PDB entry 7TCN | electron microscopy, 4.10 A resolution (low resolution: residue-level contacts below are approximate; hydrogen-bond / salt-bridge calls are withheld) | chains I and K of the 12 polymer chains in the assembly

Chain I:
Molecule: Envelope glycoprotein gp160
Organism: Human immunodeficiency virus 1
UniProtKB: M4M0W3 (M4M0W3_9HIV1); the construct lacks a stretch of the UniProt sequence and is renumbered around it, so the offset changes along the chain: 35-146 = UniProt 31-142; 156-309 = UniProt 143-296; 312-321 = UniProt 297-306; 322-359 = UniProt 308-345; 1 more segments
Sequence (486 residues; numbered 7 to 503 plus 1 insertion-coded residue; 12 numbers in that range are skipped by the numbering (no residue carries them; nothing is unmodelled there); the number before each row is that of its first residue):
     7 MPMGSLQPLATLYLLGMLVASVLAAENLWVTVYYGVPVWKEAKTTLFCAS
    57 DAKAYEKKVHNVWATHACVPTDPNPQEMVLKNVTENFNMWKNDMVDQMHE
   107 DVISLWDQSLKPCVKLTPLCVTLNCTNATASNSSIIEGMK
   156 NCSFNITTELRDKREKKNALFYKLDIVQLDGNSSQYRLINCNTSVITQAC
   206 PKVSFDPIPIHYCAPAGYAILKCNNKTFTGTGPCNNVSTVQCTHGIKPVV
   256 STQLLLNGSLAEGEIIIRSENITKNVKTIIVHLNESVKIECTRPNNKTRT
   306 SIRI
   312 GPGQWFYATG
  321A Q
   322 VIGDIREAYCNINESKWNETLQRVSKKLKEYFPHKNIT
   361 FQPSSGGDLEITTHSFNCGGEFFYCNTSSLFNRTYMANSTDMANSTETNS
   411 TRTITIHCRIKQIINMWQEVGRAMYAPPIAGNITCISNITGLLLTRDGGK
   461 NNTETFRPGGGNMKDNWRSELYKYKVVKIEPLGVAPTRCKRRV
Not modelled in the structure: 7-31, 62-70, 156, 312-313, 398-408
Cystine bridges: Cys-119/Cys-205, Cys-126/Cys-196, Cys-131/Cys-157, Cys-218/Cys-247, Cys-228/Cys-239, Cys-296/Cys-331, Cys-378/Cys-445, Cys-385/Cys-418
Glycans and other covalent adducts: glycan linked to Asn-197; N-acetylglucosamine (NAG) linked to Asn-262, Asn-339, Asn-386, Asn-392
Differences from the reference sequence: initiating methionine (7); expression tag (8-34); conflict Lys-64 (Glu60 in M4M0W3), Trp-316 (Ala301 in M4M0W3), Lys-488 (Glu473 in M4M0W3), Ile-489 (Val474 in M4M0W3), Glu-490 (Lys475 in M4M0W3), Arg-498 (Asn483 in M4M0W3), Cys-499 (Ala484 in M4M0W3), Lys-500 (Arg485 in M4M0W3)
Small-molecule neighbours:
  - N-acetylglucosamine (NAG; 2-acetamido-2-deoxy-beta-D-glucopyranose), molecule 1: Val-85, Asn-229, Asn-241
  - N-acetylglucosamine (NAG), molecule 2: Asn-130, Ser-158, Phe-159, Asn-160, Lys-171
  - N-acetylglucosamine (NAG), molecule 3: Asn-230, Thr-232, Asn-240, Asn-241

Chain K:
Molecule: CH235.12 Fab Heavy Chain
Organism: Homo sapiens
Notes: antibody fragment or engineered binder
Sequence (225 residues; numbered 1 to 216 plus 9 insertion-coded residues; the number before each row is that of its first residue; a row labelled like 82A-82C holds insertion residues (82A, then the next letters in order)):
     1 QVRLAQYGGGVKRLGATMTLSCVASGYTFNDYYIHWVRQAPGQGFELLGY
    51 ID
   52A P
    53 ANGRPDYAGALRERLSFYRDKSMETLYMDL
82A-82C RSL
    83 RYDDTAMYYCVRNVGTAG
100A-100E SLLHY
   101 DHWGSGSPVIVSSASTKGPSVFPLAPSSKSTSGGTAALGCLVKDYFPEPV
   151 TVSWNSGALTSGVHTFPAVLQSSGLYSLSSVVTVPSSSLGTQTYICNVNH
   201 KPSNTKVDKRVEPKSC
Not modelled in the structure: 129-133
Cystine bridges: Cys-22/Cys-92, Cys-140/Cys-196

Interface between chain I and chain K:
Residue-residue contacts - 27 pairs, chain I then chain K:
  Thr-198(I) / Ser-74(K)
  Glu-275(I) / Gly-100(K)
  Glu-275(I) / Ser-100A(K)
  Thr-278(I) / Leu-100B(K)
  Asn-280(I) / Leu-100B(K)
  Val-281(I) / Gly-100(K)
  Lys-282(I) / Tyr-33(K)
  Lys-282(I) / Thr-98(K)
  Lys-282(I) / Gly-100(K)
  Lys-282(I) / Ser-100A(K)
  Lys-282(I) / Leu-100B(K)
  Ser-365(I) / Pro-57(K)
  Gly-366(I) / Pro-57(K)
  Gly-367(I) / Asn-54(K)
  Gly-367(I) / Gly-55(K)
  Asp-368(I) / Asn-54(K)
  Asp-368(I) / Arg-71(K)
  Ile-371(I) / Asn-54(K)
  Ile-371(I) / Arg-56(K)
  Glu-429(I) / Asn-30(K)
  Val-430(I) / Lys-73(K)
  Asp-457(I) / Asp-58(K)
  Asp-457(I) / Arg-64(K)
  Gly-458(I) / Asp-58(K)
  Lys-460(I) / Arg-64(K)
  Arg-467(I) / Pro-57(K)
  Arg-467(I) / Arg-64(K)
Interface residues without a listed pair, chain I (21 interface residues in all): Trp-96, Ile-277, Thr-455, Arg-456
Interface residues without a listed pair, chain K (21 interface residues in all): Tyr-50, Ala-53, Tyr-59, Gly-61, Ala-99, Leu-100C

Summary:
Chain I and chain K each contribute 21 residues to their interface. Chain I binds 3 copies of
N-acetylglucosamine. Covalently linked N-acetylglucosamine: at Asn-262(I), Asn-339(I), Asn-386(I) and
Asn-392(I).
Here chain I is Envelope glycoprotein gp160 (Human immunodeficiency virus 1) and chain K is CH235.12 Fab Heavy
Chain (Homo sapiens). Entry 7TCN (Cryo-EM structure of CH235.12 in complex with HIV-1 Env trimer
CH505TF.N279K.SOSIP.664 with high-mannose glycans) was determined by electron microscopy.
